9CYQ - chain A; structure by X-ray diffraction, 2.30 A resolution.

Chain A:
Name: Tyrosine-protein phosphatase non-receptor type 1
From: Homo sapiens
Notes: EC 3.1.3.48
UniProt: P18031 (PTN1_HUMAN); residues 1-321 here = UniProt positions 1-321
Chain sequence (321 residues; row label = number of the first residue in the row):
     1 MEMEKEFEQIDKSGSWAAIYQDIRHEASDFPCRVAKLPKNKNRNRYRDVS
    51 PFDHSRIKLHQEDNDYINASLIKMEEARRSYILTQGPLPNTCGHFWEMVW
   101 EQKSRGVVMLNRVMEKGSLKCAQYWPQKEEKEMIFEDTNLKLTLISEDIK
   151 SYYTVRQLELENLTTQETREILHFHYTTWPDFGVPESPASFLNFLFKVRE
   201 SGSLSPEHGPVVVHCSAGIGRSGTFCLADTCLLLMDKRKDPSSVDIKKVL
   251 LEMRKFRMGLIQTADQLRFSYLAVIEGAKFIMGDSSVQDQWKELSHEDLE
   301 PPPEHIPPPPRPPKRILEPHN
Disordered / not traced: 1, 286-321
Construct notes: engineered mutation Arg78 (Gln in P18031)
Modified positions: Cys92 (s,S-(2-hydroxyethyl)thiocysteine; CME)
Curated features (UniProtKB/Swiss-Prot):
  - active site: Cys215 (Phosphocysteine intermediate)
  - binding site (substrate): Asp181, Cys215 to Arg221, Gln262
  - modified residue: Met1 (N-acetylmethionine), Tyr20 (Phosphotyrosine), Ser50 (Phosphoserine), Tyr66 (Phosphotyrosine), Cys215 (Cysteine persulfide), Ser242 (Phosphoserine), Ser243 (Phosphoserine)
  - cross-link: Cys215 to Ser216 (N,N-(cysteine-1,S-diyl)serine (Cys-Ser))
  - mutagenesis: Ser50 (S50A/D: No phosphorylation), Asp181 (D181A: Substrate-trapping mutant), Cys215 (C215S: Catalytically inactive mutant; abolishes sulfhydration)
What the authors report for this chain:
  - mutagenesis - I19V, D245G: decreased catalytic activity
  - mutagenesis - I19V: unchanged signaling
  - mutagenesis - P302Q: unchanged catalytic activity
  - mutagenesis - P302Q: increased signaling in response to leptin
  - mutagenesis - D245G (-1. 3 degC), P302Q (Tm change -2.0 degC): decreased stability
  - mutagenesis - I19V (Tm change -0.4 degC): unchanged stability
  - catalytic residues: Cys215 (citing earlier work)

Overview:
From UniProt: active-site residue Cys215, 9 substrate-binding residues and 3 mutagenesis sites. The paper
reports the catalytic residue Cys215; I19V and D245G reduce catalytic activity.
Chain A is Tyrosine-protein phosphatase non-receptor type 1 (Homo sapiens); the structure, Crystal structure
of Q78R mutant human PTP1B (PTPN1) at room temperature (298 K), was determined by X-ray diffraction, deposited
together with 9CYO, 9CYP and 9CYR.
